8IA0 - chains C1 and LO of the 64 polymer chains in the assembly; structure by electron microscopy, 2.70 A resolution.

# Chain C1
Molecule: 3341-nt RNA strand
From: Chaetomium thermophilum
Sequence (3341 nucleotides; row label = number of the first residue in the row):
     1 GGUUGACCUCGGAUCAGGUAGGAGGACCCGCUGAACUUAAGCAUAUCAAU
    51 AAGCGGAGGAAAAGAAACCAACAGGGAUUGCCCUAGUAACGGCGAGUGAA
   101 GCGGCAACAGCUCAAAUUUGAAAGCUGGCUUCGGCCCGCGUUGUAAUUUG
   151 GAGAGGAUGCUUUGGGCGAGGCUCCUUCUGAGUUCCCUGGAACGGGACGC
   201 CACAGAGGGUGAGAGCCCCGUAUAGUUGGAAGCCAAGCCUGUGUAAAGCU
   251 CCUUCGACGAGUCGAGUAGUUUGGGAAUGCUGCUCAAAAUGGGAGGUAAA
   301 UUUCUUCUAAAGCUAAAUACCGGCCAGAGACCGAUAGCGCACAAGUAGAG
   351 UGAUCGAAAGAUGAAAAGCACUUUGAAAAGAGGGUUAAAUAGCACGUGAA
   401 AUUGUUGAAAGGGAAGCGCUUGUGACCAGACUUGCGCCCGGCGGAUCAUC
   451 CGGUGUUCUCACCGGUGCACUCCGCCGGGCUCAGGCCAGCAUCGGUUCUG
   501 GCGGGGGGAUAAAGGCCCAGGGAAUGUGGCUCCUCCGGGAGUGUUAUAGC
   551 CCUGGGUGUAAUACCCUCGCCGGGACCGAGGACCGCGCUCUGCAAGGAUG
   601 CUGGCGUAAUGGUCACCAGCGACCCGUCUUGAAACACGGACCAAGGAGUC
   651 AAGGUUUUGCGCGAGUGUUUGGGUGUAAAACCCGCACGCGUAAUGAAAGU
   701 GAACGUAGGUGAGAGCUUCGGCGCAUCAUCGACCGAUCCUGAUGUAUUCG
   751 GAUGGAUUUGAGUAGGAGCGUUAAGCCUUGGACCCGAAAGAUGGUGAACU
   801 AUGCUUGGAUAGGGUGAAGCCAGAGGAAACUCUGGUGGAGGCUCGCAGCG
   851 GUUCUGACGUGCAAAUCGAUCGUCAAAUCUGAGCAUGGGGGCGAAAGACU
   901 AAUCGAACCAUCUAGUAGCUGGUUACCGCCGAAGUUUCCCUCAGGAUAGC
   951 AGUGUCGACCUUCAGUUUUAUGAGGUAAAGCGAAUGAUUAGGGACUCGGG
  1001 GGCGAUUUUUAGCCUUCAUCCAUUCUCAAACUUUAAAUAUGUAAGAAGCC
  1051 CUUGUUACUUAACUGAACGUGGGCAUUCGAAUGUAUCGACACUAGUGGGC
  1101 CAUUUUUGGUAAGCAGAACUGGCGAUGCGGGAUGAACCGAACGCGGGGUU
  1151 AAGGUGCCGGAGUGGACGCUCAUCAGACACCACAAAAGGCGUUAGUACAU
  1201 CUUGACAGCAGGACGGUGGCCAUGGAAGUCGGAAUCCGCUAAGGACUGUG
  1251 UAACAACUCACCUGCCGAAUGUACUAGCCCUGAAAAUGGAUGGCGCUCAA
  1301 GCGUCCCACCCAUACCCCGCCCUCAGGGUAGAAACGAUGCCCUGAGGAGU
  1351 AGGCGGCCGUGGAGGUCAGUGACGAAGCCUAGGGCGUGAGCCCGGGUCGA
  1401 ACGGCCUCUAGUGCAGAUCUUGGUGGUAGUAGCAAAUACUUCAAUGAGAA
  1451 CUUGAAGGACCGAAGUGGGGAAAGGUUCCAUGUGAACAGCGGUUGGACAU
  1501 GGGUUAGUCGAUCCUAAGCCAUAGGGAAGUUCCGUUUCAAAGGGGCACUC
  1551 GUGCCCCGUGUGGCGAAAGGGAAGCCGGUUAAUAUUCCGGCACCUGGAUG
  1601 UGGGUUUUGCGCGGCAACGCAACUGAACGCGGAGACGACGGCGGGGGCCC
  1651 CGGGCAGAGUUCUCUUUUCUUCUUAACGGUCUAUCACCCUGGAAACAGUU
  1701 UGUCUGGAGAUAGGGUUUAAUGGCCGGAAGAGCCCGACACUUCUGUCGGG
  1751 UCCGGUGCGCUCUCGACGUCCCUUGAAAAUCCGCGGGAGGGAAUAAUUCU
  1801 CACGCCAGGUCGUACUCAUAACCGCAGCAGGUCCCCAAGGUGAACAGCCU
  1851 CUGGUUGAUAGAACAAUGUAGAUAAGGGAAGUCGGCAAAAUAGAUCCGUA
  1901 ACUUCGGGAAAAGGAUUGGCUCUAAGGGUUGGGCACGUUGGGCUUUGGGC
  1951 GGACGCCCUGGGAGCAGAGGGCCUCUAGCCGGGCAACCGGCCGGCGGCCC
  2001 UCAGCACCCGGGGUUGAAGCCCUUAGCAGGCUUCGGCCGUCCGGCGUGCG
  2051 GUUAACAACCAACUUAGAACUGGUACGGACAGGGGGAAUCUGACUGUCUA
  2101 AUUAAAACAUAGCAUUGCGAUGGCCAGAAAGUGGUGUUGACGCAAUGUGA
  2151 UUUCUGCCCAGUGCUCUGAAUGUCAAAGUGAAGAAAUUCAACCAAGCGCG
  2201 GGUAAACGGCGGGAGUAACUAUGACUCUCUUAAGGUAGCCAAAUGCCUCG
  2251 UCAUCUAAUUAGUGACGCGCAUGAAUGGAUUAACGAGAUUCCCACUGUCC
  2301 CUAUCUACUAUCUAGCGAAACCACAGCCAAGGGAACGGGCUUGGCAAAAU
  2351 CAGCGGGGAAAGAAGACCCUGUUGAGCUUGACUCUAGUUUGACAUUGUGA
  2401 AAAGACAUAGGAGGUGUAGAAUAGGUGGGAGCUUCGGCGCCAGUGAAAUA
  2451 CCACUACUCCUAUUGUUUUUUUACUUAUUCAAUGAAGCGGGGCUGGACUU
  2501 GCGUCCAACUUCUGGAGUUAAGGUCCUUCGCGGGCCGACCCGGGUUGAAG
  2551 ACAUUGUCAGGUGGGGAGUUUGGCUGGGGCGGCACAUCUGUUAAACCAUA
  2601 ACGCAGGUGUCCUAAGGGGGGCUCAUGGAGAACAGAAAUCUCCAGUAGAA
  2651 CAAAAGGGUAAAAGUCCCCUUGAUUUUGAUUUUCAGUGUGAAUACAAACC
  2701 AUGAAAGUGUGGCCUAUCGAUCCUUUAGUCCCUCGAAAUUUGAGGCUAGA
  2751 GGUGCCAGAAAAGUUACCACAGGGAUAACUGGCUUGUGGCGGCCAAGCGU
  2801 UCAUAGCGACGUCGCUUUUUGAUCCUUCGAUGUCGGCUCUUCCUAUCAUA
  2851 CCGAAGCAGAAUUCGGUAAGCGUUGGAUUGUUCACCCACUAAUAGGGAAC
  2901 GUGAGCUGGGUUUAGACCGUCGUGAGACAGGUUAGUUUUACCCUACUGAU
  2951 GAACUCGUCGCAAUGGUAAUUCAGCUUAGUACGAGAGGAACCGCUGAUUC
  3001 AGAUAAUUGGUUUUUGCGGUUGUCCGACCGGGCAGUGCCGCGAAGCUACC
  3051 AUCUGCUGGAUAAUGGCUGAACGCCUCUAAGUCAGAAUCCAUGCCAGAAC
  3101 GCGACGAUACUACCCGCACGUUGUAGACGUAUAAGAAUAGGCUCCGGCCU
  3151 CGUAUCCUAGCAGGCGAUUCCUCCGCCGGCCUCGAAGUGGCCGUCGGUAA
  3201 UUCGCGUAUUGCAAUUUAGACACGCGCGGGAUCAAAUCCUUUGCAGACGA
  3251 CUUAGAUGUGCGAAAGGGUCCUGUAAGCAGUAGAGUAGCCUUGUUGUUAC
  3301 GAUCUGCUGAGGGUAAGCCCUCCUUCGCCUAGAUUUCCCAG
Not modelled in the structure: 1-2, 693-706, 847-854, 865-867, 901-905, 987-1028, 1074-1076, 1887-1893, 1914-1917, 2028-2040, 2082-2083, 2095, 2101-2109, 2150-2152, 2207-2242, 2273-2276, 2281, 2359-2362, 2485-2545, 2571-2721, 2753-2756, 2801-2804, 2817-2832, 2900-2903, 2911-2914, 2937-2940, 3338-3341

# Chain LO
Molecule: 60S ribosomal protein L16-like protein
From: Chaetomium thermophilum
UniProtKB: G0SH61 (G0SH61_CHATD); numbering as in UniProt (aligned over 1-204)
Chain sequence (204 residues; each row starts with the number of its first residue):
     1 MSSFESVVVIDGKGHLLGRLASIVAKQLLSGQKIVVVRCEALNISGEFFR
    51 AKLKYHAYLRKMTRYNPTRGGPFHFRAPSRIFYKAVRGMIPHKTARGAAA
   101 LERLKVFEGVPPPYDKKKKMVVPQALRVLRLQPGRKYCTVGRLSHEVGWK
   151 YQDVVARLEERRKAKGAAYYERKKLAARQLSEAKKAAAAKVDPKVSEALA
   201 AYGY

# Interface between chain C1 and chain LO
Residue-residue contacts (162; chain C1 residue first):
  A618(C1) / Ala-95(LO)  sugar contact
  G619(C1) / Thr-94(LO)  phosphate contact
  G619(C1) / Ala-95(LO)  hydrogen bond to the phosphate
  G619(C1) / Arg-96(LO)  hydrogen bond to the phosphate
  G1156(C1) / Ser-22(LO)  hydrogen bond to the base
  G1156(C1) / Met-89(LO)  base contact
  C1157(C1) / Ser-22(LO)  sugar contact
  C1157(C1) / Ala-25(LO)  sugar contact
  C1157(C1) / Lys-26(LO)  phosphate contact
  C1157(C1) / Met-89(LO)  hydrogen bond to the sugar
  C1158(C1) / Lys-26(LO)  salt bridge to the phosphate
  C1158(C1) / Leu-29(LO)  phosphate contact
  C1158(C1) / Met-89(LO)  sugar contact
  C1158(C1) / Pro-91(LO)  sugar contact
  G1159(C1) / Pro-91(LO)  phosphate contact
  G1159(C1) / Arg-96(LO)  salt bridge to the phosphate
  G1160(C1) / Lys-26(LO)  salt bridge to the phosphate
  U1163(C1) / Arg-19(LO)  base contact
  U1163(C1) / Ser-22(LO)  base contact
  U1163(C1) / Ile-23(LO)  base contact
  U1163(C1) / Gln-124(LO)  base contact
  U1163(C1) / Arg-130(LO)  sugar contact
  C1171(C1) / Arg-135(LO)  base contact
  A1172(C1) / Arg-50(LO)  base contact
  U1173(C1) / Phe-49(LO)  base contact
  U1173(C1) / Arg-50(LO)  salt bridge to the phosphate
  C1174(C1) / Leu-53(LO)  sugar contact
  C1174(C1) / Lys-54(LO)  hydrogen bond to the base
  C1174(C1) / Ala-57(LO)  base contact
  A1175(C1) / Arg-50(LO)  salt bridge to the phosphate
  U1287(C1) / Arg-64(LO)  hydrogen bond to the sugar
  G1288(C1) / Arg-60(LO)  sugar contact
  G1288(C1) / Lys-61(LO)  sugar contact
  G1288(C1) / Met-62(LO)  hydrogen bond to the sugar
  G1288(C1) / Thr-63(LO)  base contact
  G1288(C1) / Pro-72(LO)  base contact
  G1289(C1) / Arg-60(LO)  salt bridge to the phosphate
  G1289(C1) / Lys-61(LO)  salt bridge to the phosphate
  G1289(C1) / Pro-72(LO)  base contact
  G1293(C1) / Gly-88(LO)  hydrogen bond to the base
  G1293(C1) / Met-89(LO)  base contact
  C1294(C1) / Lys-84(LO)  sugar contact
  C1294(C1) / Ala-85(LO)  hydrogen bond to the sugar
  C1294(C1) / Gly-88(LO)  sugar contact
  C1294(C1) / Met-89(LO)  base contact
  G1295(C1) / Leu-17(LO)  sugar contact
  G1295(C1) / Gly-18(LO)  phosphate contact
  G1295(C1) / Lys-84(LO)  salt bridge to the phosphate
  G1295(C1) / Ala-85(LO)  phosphate contact
  C1296(C1) / Leu-17(LO)  phosphate contact
  C1296(C1) / Gly-18(LO)  hydrogen bond to the phosphate
  C1296(C1) / Arg-19(LO)  hydrogen bond to the phosphate
  U1297(C1) / Leu-16(LO)  phosphate contact
  U1297(C1) / Arg-19(LO)  salt bridge to the phosphate
  U1297(C1) / Ser-45(LO)  hydrogen bond to the phosphate
  U1297(C1) / Arg-50(LO)  hydrogen bond to the base
  U1297(C1) / Arg-135(LO)  sugar contact
  C1298(C1) / Arg-130(LO)  phosphate contact
  C1298(C1) / Leu-131(LO)  phosphate contact
  C1298(C1) / Gln-132(LO)  hydrogen bond to the phosphate
  C1298(C1) / Arg-135(LO)  salt bridge to the phosphate
  A1299(C1) / Arg-19(LO)  hydrogen bond to the phosphate
  A1299(C1) / Arg-130(LO)  phosphate contact
  A1300(C1) / Gly-18(LO)  base contact
  A1300(C1) / Arg-19(LO)  salt bridge to the phosphate
  A1300(C1) / Ser-22(LO)  hydrogen bond to the base
  A1300(C1) / Arg-130(LO)  salt bridge to the phosphate
  C2327(C1) / Tyr-65(LO)  sugar contact
  C2328(C1) / Tyr-65(LO)  sugar contact
  G2343(C1) / Lys-93(LO)  base contact
  G2344(C1) / Gly-70(LO)  hydrogen bond to the sugar
  G2344(C1) / Gly-71(LO)  sugar contact
  G2344(C1) / Pro-72(LO)  sugar contact
  G2344(C1) / Arg-87(LO)  salt bridge to the phosphate
  G2344(C1) / His-92(LO)  salt bridge to the phosphate
  G2344(C1) / Lys-93(LO)  hydrogen bond to the base
  C2345(C1) / Gly-70(LO)  hydrogen bond to the phosphate
  C2345(C1) / Gly-71(LO)  phosphate contact
  C2345(C1) / Pro-72(LO)  phosphate contact
  C2345(C1) / Phe-73(LO)  hydrogen bond to the phosphate
  C2345(C1) / Arg-87(LO)  salt bridge to the phosphate
  C2345(C1) / Lys-93(LO)  base contact
  A2346(C1) / Arg-69(LO)  phosphate contact
  A2346(C1) / Gly-70(LO)  hydrogen bond to the phosphate
  A2346(C1) / Phe-73(LO)  phosphate contact
  U2841(C1) / Arg-64(LO)  hydrogen bond to the sugar
  A2945(C1) / Tyr-65(LO)  phosphate contact
  A2945(C1) / Arg-69(LO)  salt bridge to the phosphate
  C2946(C1) / Tyr-65(LO)  phosphate contact
  C2946(C1) / Asn-66(LO)  hydrogen bond to the phosphate
  C2946(C1) / Arg-69(LO)  salt bridge to the phosphate
  U2947(C1) / Asn-66(LO)  phosphate contact
  A2962(C1) / Tyr-151(LO)  sugar contact
  A2963(C1) / Phe-75(LO)  sugar contact
  A2963(C1) / Lys-150(LO)  phosphate contact
  A2963(C1) / Tyr-151(LO)  hydrogen bond to the phosphate
  U2964(C1) / Phe-73(LO)  sugar contact
  U2964(C1) / His-74(LO)  sugar contact
  U2964(C1) / Phe-75(LO)  phosphate contact
  U2964(C1) / Arg-76(LO)  hydrogen bond to the phosphate
  G2965(C1) / Met-62(LO)  phosphate contact
  G2965(C1) / Pro-67(LO)  phosphate contact
  G2965(C1) / Phe-73(LO)  phosphate contact
  G2965(C1) / His-74(LO)  hydrogen bond to the phosphate
  G2965(C1) / Arg-76(LO)  salt bridge to the phosphate
  G2966(C1) / Met-62(LO)  phosphate contact
  A3060(C1) / Glu-146(LO)  sugar contact
  A3080(C1) / Lys-136(LO)  salt bridge to the phosphate
  C3089(C1) / His-56(LO)  sugar contact
  C3090(C1) / His-56(LO)  sugar contact
  C3090(C1) / Arg-76(LO)  phosphate contact
  C3090(C1) / Glu-146(LO)  hydrogen bond to the sugar
  C3090(C1) / Val-147(LO)  sugar contact
  C3090(C1) / Gly-148(LO)  sugar contact
  A3091(C1) / Arg-76(LO)  salt bridge to the phosphate
  A3091(C1) / Val-147(LO)  phosphate contact
  A3091(C1) / Gly-148(LO)  phosphate contact
  A3091(C1) / Lys-150(LO)  phosphate contact
  U3092(C1) / Lys-150(LO)  salt bridge to the phosphate
  A3125(C1) / Ala-95(LO)  base contact
  A3125(C1) / Arg-96(LO)  base contact
  A3125(C1) / Ala-99(LO)  sugar contact
  A3125(C1) / Arg-103(LO)  hydrogen bond to the sugar
  G3126(C1) / Lys-33(LO)  salt bridge to the phosphate
  G3126(C1) / Arg-103(LO)  salt bridge to the phosphate
  U3130(C1) / Glu-5(LO)  base contact
  U3130(C1) / Ser-6(LO)  hydrogen bond to the sugar
  A3131(C1) / Glu-5(LO)  phosphate contact
  U3132(C1) / Lys-118(LO)  sugar contact
  A3133(C1) / Asp-115(LO)  base contact
  A3133(C1) / Lys-116(LO)  sugar contact
  A3133(C1) / Lys-117(LO)  sugar contact
  A3133(C1) / Lys-118(LO)  sugar contact
  A3133(C1) / Tyr-169(LO)  stacking on the base
  A3134(C1) / Lys-118(LO)  phosphate contact
  A3134(C1) / Tyr-169(LO)  hydrogen bond to the phosphate
  A3134(C1) / Tyr-170(LO)  stacking on the base
  A3134(C1) / Lys-173(LO)  salt bridge to the phosphate
  G3135(C1) / Lys-163(LO)  phosphate contact
  A3136(C1) / Lys-13(LO)  phosphate contact
  A3136(C1) / Arg-38(LO)  salt bridge to the phosphate
  A3136(C1) / Lys-163(LO)  salt bridge to the phosphate
  A3137(C1) / Lys-13(LO)  salt bridge to the phosphate
  C3142(C1) / Tyr-170(LO)  hydrogen bond to the phosphate
  U3143(C1) / Tyr-170(LO)  hydrogen bond to the phosphate
  U3143(C1) / Lys-174(LO)  salt bridge to the phosphate
  C3144(C1) / Lys-174(LO)  salt bridge to the phosphate
  C3144(C1) / Ala-177(LO)  base contact
  C3144(C1) / Arg-178(LO)  salt bridge to the phosphate
  C3144(C1) / Ser-181(LO)  base contact
  C3183(C1) / Lys-165(LO)  phosphate contact
  G3184(C1) / Arg-161(LO)  salt bridge to the phosphate
  G3184(C1) / Lys-165(LO)  salt bridge to the phosphate
  A3185(C1) / Glu-108(LO)  base contact
  A3185(C1) / Gly-109(LO)  base contact
  A3185(C1) / Val-110(LO)  hydrogen bond to the base
  A3185(C1) / Pro-112(LO)  sugar contact
  A3185(C1) / Leu-158(LO)  sugar contact
  A3185(C1) / Glu-159(LO)  base contact
  A3185(C1) / Arg-161(LO)  salt bridge to the phosphate
  A3185(C1) / Arg-162(LO)  base contact
  A3186(C1) / Phe-107(LO)  base contact
Interface residues without a listed pair, chain C1 (67 interface residues in all): C620, A2347, U2840, U3138, G3152
Interface residues without a listed pair, chain LO (96 interface residues in all): Gly-31, Ile-44, Gly-46, Thr-68, Arg-80, Ile-81, Ile-90, Pro-111, Pro-113, Lys-119, Val-128, Pro-133, Gly-166

# In short
67 residues of chain C1 face 96 of chain LO across their interface, with 33 hydrogen bonds, 33 salt bridges
and 2 aromatic stacking contacts. Polar pairs include G1156(C1)/Ser-22(LO), C1174(C1)/Lys-54(LO) and
G1293(C1)/Gly-88(LO).
Here chain C1 is a 3341-nt RNA strand and chain LO is 60S ribosomal protein L16-like protein, both from
Chaetomium thermophilum. Entry 8IA0 (Cryo-EM structure of a Chaetomium thermophilum pre-60S ribosomal subunit
- State Puf6) was determined by electron microscopy together with 8I9P, 8I9T, 8I9V, 8I9W, 8I9X, 8I9Y and 8I9Z
from the same study.
